2ER0 - chains E and I; structure by X-ray diffraction, 3.00 A resolution.

Chain E:
Name: Endothiapepsin
Organism: Cryphonectria parasitica
Notes: EC 3.4.23.6
UniProt: P11838 (CARP_CRYPA); the construct lacks a stretch of the UniProt sequence and is renumbered around it, so the offset changes along the chain: -2 to 63 = UniProt 90-155; 64-80 = UniProt 157-173; 81-134 = UniProt 175-228; 135-159 = UniProt 230-254; 8 more segments
Chain sequence (330 residues; each row starts with the number of its first residue; note: 9 numbers in that range are skipped by the numbering (no residue carries them; nothing is unmodelled there); a row labelled like 282A-282B holds insertion residues (282A, then the next letters in order); numbers below 1 keep their minus sign (Ser-2 is residue -2)):
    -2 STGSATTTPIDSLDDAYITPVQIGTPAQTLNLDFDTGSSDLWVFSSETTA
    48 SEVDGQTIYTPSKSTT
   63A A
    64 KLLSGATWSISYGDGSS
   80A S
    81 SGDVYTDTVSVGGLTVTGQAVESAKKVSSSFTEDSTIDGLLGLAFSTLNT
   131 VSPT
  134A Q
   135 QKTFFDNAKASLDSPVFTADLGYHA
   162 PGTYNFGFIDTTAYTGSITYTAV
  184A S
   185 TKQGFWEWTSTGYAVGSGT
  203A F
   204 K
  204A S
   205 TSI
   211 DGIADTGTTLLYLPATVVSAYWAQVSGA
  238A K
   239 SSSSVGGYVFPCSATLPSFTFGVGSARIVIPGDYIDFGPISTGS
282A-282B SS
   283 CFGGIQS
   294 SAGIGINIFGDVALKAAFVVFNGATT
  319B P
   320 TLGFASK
Cystine bridges: Cys250-Cys283
Curated features (UniProtKB/Swiss-Prot):
  - active site: Asp32, Ser194

Chain I:
Name: L364,099
Chain sequence (8 residues; each row starts with the number of its first residue):
     1 XHPFHXLF
Modified / non-standard residues: IVA (isovaleric acid) at position 1; CHS (4-amino-5-cyclohexyl-3-hydroxy-pentanoic acid) at position 6

How chain E and chain I interact:
Residue-residue contacts (35; chain E residue first):
  Ile7(E) - Phe4(I)  hydrophobic
  Leu10(E) - His2(I)
  Asp12(E) - His2(I)
  Asp12(E) - Pro3(I)
  Asp12(E) - Phe4(I)
  Ala13(E) - Phe4(I)  hydrophobic
  Asp30(E) - CHS_6(I)
  Asp32(E) - CHS_6(I)
  Gly34(E) - Leu7(I)  hydrogen bond (backbone-backbone)
  Ile73(E) - Leu7(I)  hydrophobic
  Ser74(E) - Leu7(I)
  Tyr75(E) - His5(I)
  Tyr75(E) - CHS_6(I)
  Gly76(E) - His5(I)  hydrogen bond (backbone-backbone)
  Gly76(E) - CHS_6(I)  hydrogen bond (backbone-backbone)
  Gly76(E) - Leu7(I)
  Asp77(E) - Phe4(I)
  Asp77(E) - His5(I)  hydrogen bond (backbone-backbone)
  Asp77(E) - CHS_6(I)
  Phe111(E) - CHS_6(I)
  Asp114(E) - Phe4(I)
  Ile117(E) - Phe4(I)  hydrophobic
  Leu120(E) - CHS_6(I)
  Asp215(E) - CHS_6(I)
  Gly217(E) - Phe4(I)
  Gly217(E) - CHS_6(I)
  Thr218(E) - Phe4(I)
  Thr218(E) - His5(I)  hydrogen bond
  Thr218(E) - CHS_6(I)
  Thr219(E) - Pro3(I)
  Thr219(E) - Phe4(I)  hydrogen bond (side chain-backbone)
  Ile278(E) - IVA_1(I)
  Phe284(E) - IVA_1(I)
  Ile297(E) - His5(I)
  Ile301(E) - His5(I)
Other interface residues (no listed pair), chain E (30 interface residues in all): Ser35, Ser79, Leu128, Phe189, Leu220, Tyr222
Other interface residues (no listed pair), chain I (8 interface residues in all): Phe8

In short:
Chain E and chain I form an interface of 30 and 8 residues respectively, with 6 hydrogen bonds. Polar pairs
include Thr218(E)-His5(I), Thr219(E)-Phe4(I) and Gly34(E)-Leu7(I). Curated annotation (UniProt) lists
active-site residues Asp32(E) and Ser194(E) on chain E.
Here chain E is Endothiapepsin (Cryphonectria parasitica) and chain I is L364,099. Entry 2ER0 (X-ray studies
of aspartic proteinase-statine inhibitor complexes) was determined by X-ray diffraction together with 2ER9
from the same study.
